6PPU - chains A and X of the 3 polymer chains in the assembly; structure by electron microscopy, 3.50 A resolution.

Chain A:
Molecule: ATP-dependent DNA helicase (UvrD/REP)
Source organism: Mycolicibacterium smegmatis
Notes: EC 3.6.4.12
Reference sequence: A0A0D6HKQ2 (A0A0D6HKQ2_MYCSM); residue numbers follow UniProt; this construct covers 347-691, 718-1045
Amino-acid sequence (724 residues; numbered 147 to 1045; 175 numbers in that range are skipped by the numbering (no residue carries them; nothing is unmodelled there); the number before each row is that of its first residue; X marks 51 residues of unknown identity (built as UNK)):
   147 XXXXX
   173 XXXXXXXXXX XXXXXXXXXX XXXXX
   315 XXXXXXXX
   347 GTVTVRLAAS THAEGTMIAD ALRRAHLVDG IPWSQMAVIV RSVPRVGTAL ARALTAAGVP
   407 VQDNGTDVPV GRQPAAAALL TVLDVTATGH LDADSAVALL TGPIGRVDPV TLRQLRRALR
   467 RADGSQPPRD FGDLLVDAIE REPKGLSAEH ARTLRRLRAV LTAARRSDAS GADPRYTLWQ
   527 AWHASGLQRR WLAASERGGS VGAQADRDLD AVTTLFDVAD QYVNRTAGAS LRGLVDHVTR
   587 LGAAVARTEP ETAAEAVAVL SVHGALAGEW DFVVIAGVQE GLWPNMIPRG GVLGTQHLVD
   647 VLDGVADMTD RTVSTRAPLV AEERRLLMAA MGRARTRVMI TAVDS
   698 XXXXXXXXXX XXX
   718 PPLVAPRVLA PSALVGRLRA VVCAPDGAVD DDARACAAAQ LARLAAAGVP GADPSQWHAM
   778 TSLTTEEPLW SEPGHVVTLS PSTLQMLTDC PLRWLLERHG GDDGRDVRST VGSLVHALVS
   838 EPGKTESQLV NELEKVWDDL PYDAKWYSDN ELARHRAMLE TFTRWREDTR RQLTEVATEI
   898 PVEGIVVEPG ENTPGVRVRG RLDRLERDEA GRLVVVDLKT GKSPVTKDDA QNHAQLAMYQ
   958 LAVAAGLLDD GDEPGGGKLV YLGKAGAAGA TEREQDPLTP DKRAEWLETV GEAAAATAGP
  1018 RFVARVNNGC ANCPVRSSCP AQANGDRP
Not modelled in the structure: 390-399, 409-414, 448, 491-493, 514-518, 532-534, 570-576, 587-599, 610-615, 632-641, 648-665, 674-682, 743-750, 791, 888-889, 906-910, 965-969, 982-986, 1040-1045
Ion coordination: Mg2+: His833, Leu935
Small-molecule neighbours: 4Fe-4S cluster (SF4): Cys807, Arg810, Ala1021, Arg1022, Val1023, Asn1024, Gly1026, Cys1027, Cys1030, Val1032, Cys1036, Gln1039
From the paper describing this entry:
  - Mg2+ coordination: His833, Asp920, Asp934
  - catalytic residues: Lys936 (proposed by the authors, not directly observed)
  - binding site for the 70-nt DNA strand (chain X): Lys939

Chain X:
Molecule: 70-nt DNA strand
Sequence (70 nucleotides; numbered -2 to 73; 6 numbers in that range are skipped by the numbering (no residue carries them; nothing is unmodelled there); the number before each row is that of its first residue; numbers below 1 keep their minus sign (DT-2 is residue -2)):
    -2 TTTTTTTCTA ATGCGA
    20 GCACTGCTAT TCCCTAGCAG TGCTCGCATT AGATTTTGTT TTTTTAGCGG TTTT
Not modelled in the structure: -2 to 1, 20-42, 60-73

Interface between chain A and chain X:
Contacting residue pairs (12):
  Ser826(A) with DT2(X), sugar contact
  Lys936(A) with DT3(X), phosphate contact
  Thr937(A) with DT3(X), phosphate contact
  Gly938(A) with DT3(X), phosphate contact; DT4(X), phosphate contact
  Lys939(A) with DT4(X), hydrogen bond to the phosphate; DC5(X), salt bridge to the phosphate
  Ser940(A) with DT4(X), base contact
  Thr943(A) with DT49(X), phosphate contact
  Lys944(A) with DT49(X), hydrogen bond to the phosphate
  Gln952(A) with DT2(X), phosphate contact
  Arg990(A) with DT48(X), salt bridge to the phosphate
Interface residues without a listed pair, chain A (12 interface residues in all): Ser799, Asp823

Summary:
Chain A and chain X form an interface of 12 and 6 residues respectively; the contacts include 2 hydrogen bonds
and 2 salt bridges. Polar pairs include Lys939(A)-DT4(X), Lys944(A)-DT49(X) and Lys939(A)-DC5(X). Chain A
binds 4Fe-4S cluster. From the paper: the catalytic residue Lys936(A); a binding site for the 70-nt DNA strand
(chain X) at Lys939(A).
Here chain A is ATP-dependent DNA helicase (UvrD/REP) (Mycolicibacterium smegmatis) and chain X is a 70-nt DNA
strand. Entry 6PPU (Cryo-EM structure of AdnAB-AMPPNP-DNA complex) was determined by electron microscopy,
deposited together with 6PPJ and 6PPR.
